3CG7 - chains A and B; structure by X-ray diffraction, 2.50 A resolution.

Chain A (and B):
Molecule: Cell death-related nuclease 4
Source organism: Caenorhabditis elegans
Notes: EC 3.1.-.-; chain B of this document is another copy of the same molecule, construct and numbering; everything in this record applies to it too
UniProt: Q10905 (CRN4_CAEEL); residues 1-298 here = UniProt positions 1-298
Sequence (308 residues; numbered -9 to 298; the number before each row is that of its first residue; numbers below 1 keep their minus sign (Gly-9 is residue -9)):
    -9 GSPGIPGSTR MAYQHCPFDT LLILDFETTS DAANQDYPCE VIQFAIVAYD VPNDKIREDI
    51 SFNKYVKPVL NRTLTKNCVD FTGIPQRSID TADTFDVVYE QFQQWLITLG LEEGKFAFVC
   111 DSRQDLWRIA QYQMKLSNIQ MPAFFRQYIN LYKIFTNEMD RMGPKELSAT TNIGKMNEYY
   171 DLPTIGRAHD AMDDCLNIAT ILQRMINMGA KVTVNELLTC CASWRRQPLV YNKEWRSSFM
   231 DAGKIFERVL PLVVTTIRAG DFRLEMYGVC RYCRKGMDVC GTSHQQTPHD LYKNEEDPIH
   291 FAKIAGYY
Unresolved in the structure: -9 to 2 (chain B: -9 to 3)
Construct notes: expression tag (-9 to 0)
Bound ions: Zn2+: Cys210, Cys260, Cys263, Cys270
UniProt features mapped onto this chain:
  - binding site (Mg(2+)): Asp15, Glu17, Asp184
  - binding site (Zn(2+)): Cys210, Cys260, Cys263, Cys270
  - mutagenesis: Asp15 (D15A: Reduces DNase activity; when associated with A-17. Abolishes DNase activity; when associated with A-17 and A-115), Glu17 (E17A: Reduces DNase activity; when associated with A-15. Abolishes DNase activity; when associated with A-15 and A-115), Asp115 (D115A: Reduces DNase activity. Abolishes DNase activity; when associated with A-15 and A-17), His179 (H179A: Reduces DNase activity), Asp184 (D184A: Reduces DNase activity)
What the authors report for this chain:
  - mutagenesis - D15A/E17A (5-fold), D115A (5-fold), H179A (5-fold), D184A (5-fold): decreased catalytic activity
  - Zn2+ coordination: Cys210, Cys260, Cys263, Cys270
  - mutagenesis - D15A/E17A/D115A: abolished catalytic activity on plasmid
  - catalytic residues: Asp115, His179 (by similarity / conservation)

How chain A and chain B interact:
Residue-residue contacts - 36 pairs, chain A then chain B:
  Asp21(A) - Thr65(B)
  Asp21(A) - Lys66(B)  hydrogen bond (side chain-backbone)
  Ala23(A) - Lys66(B)
  Tyr27(A) - Thr63(B)
  Pro28(A) - Thr63(B)
  Val59(A) - Arg62(B)  hydrogen bond (backbone-side chain)
  Leu60(A) - Leu60(B)
  Leu60(A) - Asn61(B)
  Leu60(A) - Arg62(B)  hydrogen bond (backbone-backbone)
  Asn61(A) - Leu60(B)
  Asn61(A) - Asn61(B)
  Asn61(A) - Arg62(B)
  Asn61(A) - Thr63(B)  hydrogen bond
  Arg62(A) - Leu60(B)  hydrogen bond (backbone-backbone)
  Arg62(A) - Asn61(B)
  Arg62(A) - Ile294(B)
  Thr63(A) - Tyr27(B)
  Thr63(A) - Pro28(B)
  Thr63(A) - Asn61(B)  hydrogen bond
  Thr63(A) - His290(B)
  Thr65(A) - Asp21(B)
  Thr65(A) - Thr65(B)
  Lys66(A) - Asp21(B)  hydrogen bond (backbone-side chain)
  Lys66(A) - Ala23(B)
  Gln76(A) - His290(B)  hydrogen bond
  Arg77(A) - Glu286(B)  hydrogen bond (side chain-backbone)
  Arg77(A) - Pro288(B)
  Asp80(A) - His290(B)  salt bridge
  Glu285(A) - Arg77(B)
  Glu286(A) - Arg77(B)  salt bridge
  Pro288(A) - Arg77(B)
  His290(A) - Thr63(B)  hydrogen bond
  His290(A) - Gln76(B)
  His290(A) - Asp80(B)  salt bridge
  Lys293(A) - Asp80(B)
  Lys293(A) - Thr81(B)
Also at the interface, not in a pair above, chain A (22 interface residues in all): Asn24, Asp26, Leu64
Also at the interface, not in a pair above, chain B (23 interface residues in all): Asn24, Asp26, Val59, Leu64, Glu285

In short:
Chain A and chain B form an interface of 22 and 23 residues respectively, with 10 hydrogen bonds and 3 salt
bridges. Polar pairs include Asp80(A)-His290(B), Glu286(A)-Arg77(B) and Asp21(A)-Lys66(B). From the paper:
catalytic residues Asp115(A) and His179(A); D15A/E17A, D115A and H179A of chain A, among others, reduce
catalytic activity; 5 substitutions were tested in all.
Both chains are Cell death-related nuclease 4 (Caenorhabditis elegans). Entry 3CG7 (Crystal structure of
cell-death related nuclease 4 (CRN-4)) was determined by X-ray diffraction, deposited together with 3CM5 and
3CM6.
